8DN5 - chains A and E of the 5 polymer chains in the assembly; structure by electron microscopy, 3.63 A resolution.

Chain A:
Protein: Glycine receptor subunit alpha-1
From: Homo sapiens
UniProtKB: P23415 (GLRA1_HUMAN); aligned to UniProt positions 29-395 over residues 1-428 (the alignment contains insertions or deletions, so no single offset holds)
Amino-acid sequence (367 residues; each row starts with the number of its first residue; note: 61 numbers in that range are skipped by the numbering (no residue carries them; nothing is unmodelled there)):
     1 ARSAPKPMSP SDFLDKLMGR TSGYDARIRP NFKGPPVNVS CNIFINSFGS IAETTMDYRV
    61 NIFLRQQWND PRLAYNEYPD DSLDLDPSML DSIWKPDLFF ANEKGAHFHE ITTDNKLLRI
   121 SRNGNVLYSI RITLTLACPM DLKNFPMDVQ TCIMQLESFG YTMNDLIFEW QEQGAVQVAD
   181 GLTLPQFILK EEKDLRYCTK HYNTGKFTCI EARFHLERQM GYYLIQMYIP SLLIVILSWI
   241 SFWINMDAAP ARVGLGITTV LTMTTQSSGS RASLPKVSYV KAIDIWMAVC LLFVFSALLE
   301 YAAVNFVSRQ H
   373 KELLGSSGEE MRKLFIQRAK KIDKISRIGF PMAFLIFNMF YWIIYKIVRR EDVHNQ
Unresolved in the structure: 1-7, 373-382, 420-428
Sequence notes: conflict Gly377 (Ser406 in P23415), Ser378 (Lys407 in P23415), Gly380 (Pro409 in P23415)
Disulfides: Cys138-Cys152, Cys198-Cys209
Covalently attached groups: N-acetylglucosamine (NAG) linked to Asn38
Small-molecule neighbours:
  - glycine (GLY), molecule 1: Phe63, Arg65, Leu117, Ser129
  - glycine (GLY), molecule 2: Phe159, Tyr202, Thr204, Phe207
UniProt features mapped onto this chain:
  - binding site (glycine): Arg65, Ser129, Thr204
  - binding site (Zn(2+)): Glu192, Asp194, His215
  - binding site (strychnine): Tyr202 to Phe207
  - site: Leu261 (Important for obstruction of the ion pore in the closed conformation)
  - glycosylation: Asn38 (N-linked (GlcNAc...) asparagine)
From the paper describing this entry:
  - binding site for glycine: Phe207
  - mutagenesis - R65D (EC_50_ 0.8 mM), F207A (EC_50_ 0.8 mM): decreased signaling in response to glycine
  - mutagenesis - R271A: abolished signaling in response to glycine
  - mutagenesis - R271E: unchanged signaling in response to glycine
  - mutagenesis - A251C/A302C: unchanged signaling
  - disease-associated variants - R271L, R271P, R271Q: decreased signaling (citing earlier work)
  - mutagenesis - A251C/V253C: decreased signaling in response to hydrogen peroxide

Chain E:
Protein: Glycine receptor subunit beta, Green fluorescent protein, Glycine receptor beta
From: Homo sapiens
UniProtKB: chimeric construct of P48167, P42212, A0A2K6CAQ3: residues 3-333 from P48167 (GLRB_HUMAN) positions 25-355 (UniProt number = residue number + 22); residues 333-342 from P42212 positions 1-238 (offset varies); residues 342-475 from A0A2K6CAQ3 positions 379-480 (UniProt number = residue number + 5)
Amino-acid sequence (680 residues; row label = number of the first residue in the row; note: 112 numbers in that range are skipped by the numbering (no residue carries them; nothing is unmodelled there); a row labelled like 333A-333Z holds insertion residues (333A, then the next letters in order)):
     3 KSSKKGKGKK KQYLCPSQQS AEDLARVPAN STSNILNRLL VSYDPRIRPN FKGIPVDVVV
    63 NIFINSFGSI QETTMDYRVN IFLRQKWNDP RLKLPSDFRG SDALTVDPTM YKCLWKPDLF
   123 FANEKSANFH DVTQENILLF IFRDGDVLVS MRLSITLSCP LDLTLFPMDT QRCKMQLESF
   183 GYTTDDLRFI WQSGDPVQLE KIALPQFDIK KEDIEYGNCT KYYKGTGYYT CVEVIFTLRR
   243 QVGFYMMGVY APTLLIVVLS WLSFWINPDA SAARVPLGIF SVLSLASECT TLAAELPKVS
   303 YVKALDVWLI ACLLFGFASL VEYAVVQVML N
333A-333Z GGSSAAAVSKGEELFTGVVPILVELD
334A-334Z GDVNGHKFSVSGEGEGDATYGKLTLK
335A-335Z FICTTGKLPVPWPTLVTTFSYGVQCF
336A-336Z SRYPDHMKQHDFFKSAMPEGYVQERT
337A-337Z IFFKDDGNYKTRAEVKFEGDTLVNRI
338A-338Z ELKGIDFKEDGNILGHKLEYNYNSHN
339A-339Z VYIMADKQKNGIKVNFKIRHNIEDGS
340A-340Z VQLADHYQQNTPIGDGPVLLPDNHYL
341A-341Z STQSALSKDPNEKRDHMVLLEFVTAA
342A-342Z GITHGMDELYKSGSGSGVGETRCKKV
343A-343Z CTSKSDLRSNDFSIVGSLPRDFELSN
344A-344Z YDCYGKPIEVNNGLGKSQAKNNKKPP
345A-345G PAKPVIP
   446 TAAKRIDLYA RALFPFCFLF FNVIYWSIYL
Unresolved in the structure: 3-32, 333A-333Z, 334A-334Z, 335A-335Z, 336A-336Z, 337A-337Z, 338A-338Z, 339A-339Z, 340A-340Z, 341A-341Z, 342A-342Z, 343A-343Z, 344A-344Z, 345A-345G
Sequence notes: linker (333A-333G, 342L-342M); conflict Val333H (Met1 in P42212), Gly342O (Thr380 in A0A2K6CAQ3), Ser342P (Leu381 in A0A2K6CAQ3), Gly342Q (Gln382 in A0A2K6CAQ3)
Disulfides: Cys161-Cys175, Cys221-Cys233
Covalently attached groups: N-acetylglucosamine (NAG) linked to Asn220
Small-molecule neighbours:
  - glycine (GLY), molecule 1: Arg86, Leu140, Ser152
  - glycine (GLY), molecule 2: Phe182, Tyr225, Thr228, Tyr231
UniProt features mapped onto this chain:
  - binding site (glycine): Arg86, Ser152, Thr228
  - site: Leu285 (Important for obstruction of the ion pore in the closed conformation)
  - glycosylation (N-linked (GlcNAc...) asparagine): Asn32, Asn220
  - modified residue: Tyr335U (Z: -2,3-didehydrotyrosine)
  - cross-link: Ser335T (5-imidazolinone (Ser-Gly))
From the paper describing this entry:
  - binding site for glycine: Arg86, Tyr231
  - mutagenesis - R86T (2-fold), Y231A (2-fold): increased signaling in response to glycine

Chain A / chain E interface:
Residue-residue contacts (70):
  Pro10(A) with Ile49(E), hydrophobic; Phe53(E), hydrophobic
  Ser11(A) with Asp46(E), hydrogen bond
  Leu14(A) with Ile49(E), hydrophobic
  Asp15(A) with Arg48(E), salt bridge
  Phe44(A) with Tyr225(E), hydrophobic
  Asn61(A) with Glu126(E)
  Phe63(A) with Phe182(E), hydrophobic
  Arg65(A) with Tyr225(E); Lys226(E), hydrogen bond (side chain-backbone)
  Asp80(A) with Lys54(E), salt bridge
  Asp84(A) with Gly183(E)
  Asp86(A) with Arg48(E); Tyr184(E), hydrogen bond
  His109(A) with Glu126(E), salt bridge; Lys127(E)
  Glu110(A) with Phe131(E)
  Ile111(A) with Leu121(E); Glu126(E); Ala129(E), hydrophobic; Leu155(E), hydrophobic
  Thr112(A) with Leu85(E); Lys118(E); Leu121(E), hydrogen bond (side chain-backbone); Phe131(E); Met153(E); Leu155(E)
  Thr113(A) with Pro119(E); Asp120(E)
  Asn115(A) with Phe122(E); Phe182(E)
  Lys116(A) with Phe182(E)
  Leu117(A) with Phe182(E); Gly183(E); Tyr231(E)
  Arg119(A) with Thr185(E); Thr228(E), hydrogen bond (side chain-backbone); Tyr231(E), hydrogen bond
  Ser129(A) with Phe182(E)
  Arg131(A) with Phe122(E); Phe123(E); Glu126(E), salt bridge
  Gln177(A) with Lys226(E)
  Gln186(A) with Lys300(E)
  Gln219(A) with Ser302(E), hydrogen bond
  Gly221(A) with Ser302(E)
  Tyr222(A) with Lys300(E), hydrogen bond; Val301(E); Ser302(E)
  Ile225(A) with Val304(E), hydrophobic
  Gln226(A) with Ala295(E); Asp308(E), hydrogen bond
  Leu233(A) with Leu315(E), hydrophobic; Phe319(E)
  Ile236(A) with Phe319(E)
  Leu237(A) with Phe319(E); Leu322(E), hydrophobic
  Ile240(A) with Phe319(E), hydrophobic; Leu322(E), hydrophobic; Val323(E), hydrophobic
  Trp243(A) with Ala326(E)
  Asn245(A) with Asn333(E), hydrogen bond
  Ala248(A) with Ser273(E)
  Ala251(A) with Ser273(E); Val277(E), hydrophobic
  Leu255(A) with Ile281(E), hydrophobic
  Thr258(A) with Ile281(E); Leu285(E)
  Thr262(A) with Leu285(E)
  Arg399(A) with Val330(E)
Also at the interface, not in a pair above, chain A (56 interface residues in all): Asn46, Arg59, Tyr78, Leu85, Pro87, Ser88, Met89, His107, Thr133, Tyr223, Ile229, Ile244, Pro250, Gln266, Ser273
Also at the interface, not in a pair above, chain E (52 interface residues in all): Ala124, Asn130, Ile157, Ala274, Thr292, Ile312, Leu316, Tyr325, Gln329

In short:
56 residues of chain A face 52 of chain E across their interface; the contacts include 10 hydrogen bonds and 4
salt bridges. Among the polar pairs are Asp15(A)-Arg48(E), Asp80(A)-Lys54(E) and His109(A)-Glu126(E). From the
paper: a binding site for glycine at Phe207(A) and Arg86(E) among others; R271L, R271P and R271Q of chain A
reduce signaling; 11 substitutions were tested in all.
Here chain A is Glycine receptor subunit alpha-1 and chain E is Glycine receptor subunit beta, Green
fluorescent protein, Glycine receptor beta, both from Homo sapiens. Entry 8DN5 (Cryo-EM structure of human
Glycine Receptor alpha1-beta heteromer, glycine-bound state1(open state)) was determined by electron
microscopy (same publication as 8DN2, 8DN3 and 8DN4).
